PDB entry 7X99 | X-ray diffraction, 2.20 A resolution | chain A

Chain A:
Molecule: ornithine carbamoyltransferase
Organism: Psychrobacter sp. PAMC 21119
Amino-acid sequence (308 residues; row label = number of the first residue in the row; numbers below 1 keep their minus sign (Gly-2 is residue -2)):
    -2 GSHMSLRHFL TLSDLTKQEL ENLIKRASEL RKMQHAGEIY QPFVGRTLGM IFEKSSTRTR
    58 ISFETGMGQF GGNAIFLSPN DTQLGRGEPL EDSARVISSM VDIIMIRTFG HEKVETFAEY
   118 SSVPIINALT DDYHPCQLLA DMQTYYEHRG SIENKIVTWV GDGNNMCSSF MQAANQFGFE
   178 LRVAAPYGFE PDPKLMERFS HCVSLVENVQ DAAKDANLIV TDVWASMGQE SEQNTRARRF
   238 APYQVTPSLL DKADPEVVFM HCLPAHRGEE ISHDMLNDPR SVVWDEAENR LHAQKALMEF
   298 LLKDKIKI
Disordered / not traced: -2 to 1, 224-232, 305
Reported in the primary citation:
  - self-association interface (contacts with another copy of this molecule): Leu81 to Pro86

Summary:
From the paper: a self-association interface involving Leu81.
Chain A is ornithine carbamoyltransferase (Psychrobacter sp. PAMC 21119); the structure, Anabolic ornithine
carbamoyltransferases (OTCs) from Psychrobacter sp. PAMC 21119, was determined by X-ray diffraction, deposited
together with 7XJT.
